9ATN - chains A and B; structure by solution NMR.

== Chain A ==
Protein: Histone-lysine N-methyltransferase 2D
Organism: Homo sapiens
Notes: EC 2.1.1.364
UniProt: O14686 (KMT2D_HUMAN); numbering as in UniProt (aligned over 227-322)
Amino-acid sequence (100 residues; row label = number of the first residue in the row):
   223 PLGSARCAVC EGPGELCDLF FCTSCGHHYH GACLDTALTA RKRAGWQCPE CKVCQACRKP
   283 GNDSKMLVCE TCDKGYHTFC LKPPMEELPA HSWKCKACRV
Unresolved in the structure: 223-224
Differences from the reference sequence: expression tag (223-226)
Ion coordination: Zn2+ site 1: Cys-229, Cys-232, His-252, Cys-255; Zn2+ site 2: Cys-244, Cys-247, Cys-270, Cys-273; Zn2+ site 3: Cys-276, Cys-279, His-299, Cys-302; Zn2+ site 4: Cys-291, Cys-294, Cys-317, Cys-320
Curated features (UniProtKB/Swiss-Prot):
  - zinc finger: Cys-229 to Lys-274 (RING-type 1), Cys-273 (PHD-type 3), Cys-276 to Arg-321 (RING-type 2)
From the paper describing this entry:
  - mutagenesis - L256K: decreased stability
  - mutagenesis - K274E: abolished binding to Polycomb group protein ASXL2 (chain B)
  - mutagenesis - S286A (Kd 0.8 uM), S314A (Kd 0.8 uM): unchanged binding to Polycomb group protein ASXL2 (chain B)
  - disease-associated variants - E272K, E292K: decreased binding to Polycomb group protein ASXL2 (chain B)
  - disease-associated variants - K274E: abolished binding to Polycomb group protein ASXL2 (chain B)
  - Zn2+ coordination: Cys-276, Cys-294
  - disease-associated variants - C276Y, C294R: decreased stability (proposed by the authors, not directly observed)

== Chain B ==
Protein: Polycomb group protein ASXL2
Organism: Homo sapiens
UniProt: Q76L83 (ASXL2_HUMAN); numbering as in UniProt (aligned over 652-670)
Amino-acid sequence (19 residues; each row starts with the number of its first residue):
   652 TGARTLADIK AKAQLVKAQ
From the paper describing this entry:
  - disease-associated variants - R655I (16-fold): decreased binding to Histone-lysine N-methyltransferase 2D (chain A)

== Interface between chain A and chain B ==
Pairs across the interface - 28 pairs, chain A then chain B:
  Val-231(A) / Val-667(B)
  Val-231(A) / Lys-668(B)
  Ala-254(A) / Lys-663(B)
  Cys-255(A) / Lys-663(B)
  Leu-256(A) / Ile-660(B)
  Leu-256(A) / Ala-664(B)
  Asp-257(A) / Arg-655(B)
  Asp-257(A) / Ile-660(B)
  Asp-257(A) / Lys-663(B)
  Pro-271(A) / Ile-660(B)
  Pro-271(A) / Lys-661(B)
  Lys-274(A) / Leu-657(B)
  Lys-274(A) / Lys-661(B)
  Asp-285(A) / Leu-657(B)
  Asp-285(A) / Ala-658(B)
  Asp-285(A) / Lys-661(B)
  Ser-286(A) / Ala-658(B)
  Met-288(A) / Leu-657(B)
  Leu-289(A) / Thr-656(B)
  Val-290(A) / Thr-656(B)
  Val-290(A) / Leu-657(B)
  Glu-292(A) / Arg-655(B)
  Glu-292(A) / Thr-656(B)
  Ala-312(A) / Gly-653(B)
  His-313(A) / Thr-652(B)
  His-313(A) / Gly-653(B)
  Ser-314(A) / Thr-652(B)
  Lys-316(A) / Thr-656(B)
Other interface residues (no listed pair), chain A (20 interface residues in all): Ala-230, Glu-272, Leu-310
Other interface residues (no listed pair), chain B (13 interface residues in all): Ala-654
The authors on this interface:
  - specific contacts: Ala-254(A)/Lys-663(B) (backbone contact), Asp-285(A)/Lys-661(B), Arg-655(B)/Asp-257(A) (hydrogen bond), Arg-655(B)/Glu-292(A) (hydrogen bond), Thr-656(B)/Val-290(A) (backbone contact), Lys-663(B)/Asp-257(A), Lys-668(B)/Glu-272(A)
  - interface residues, chain A: Asp-257(A), Glu-272(A), Val-290(A), Glu-292(A)
  - hot spots on chain A (mutagenesis) - V290K: abolished binding to Polycomb group protein ASXL2 (chain B)
  - hot spots on chain A (mutagenesis) - D257K (40 fold), E272K (40 fold), E292K (14-fold): decreased binding to Polycomb group protein ASXL2 (chain B)
  - interface residues, chain B: Thr-652(B), Arg-655(B), Thr-656(B), Leu-657(B), Ile-660(B), Lys-663(B), Ala-664(B), Lys-668(B)
  - hot spots on chain B (mutagenesis) - R655I (16-fold), I660E (Kd 1.1 mM): decreased binding to Histone-lysine N-methyltransferase 2D (chain A)

== Summary ==
20 residues of chain A and 13 residues of chain B are in contact. The authors report backbone contacts between
Ala-254(A) and Lys-663(B) and Thr-656(B) and Val-290(A); contacts between Asp-285(A) and Lys-661(B),
Lys-663(B) and Asp-257(A) and Lys-668(B) and Glu-272(A); hydrogen bonds between Arg-655(B) and Asp-257(A) and
Arg-655(B) and Glu-292(A). From the paper: L256K, C276Y and C294R of chain A reduce stability; interface
residues Asp-257(A), Glu-272(A) and Thr-652(B) among others; 12 substitutions were tested in all.
Here chain A is Histone-lysine N-methyltransferase 2D and chain B is Polycomb group protein ASXL2, both from
Homo sapiens. Entry 9ATN (NMR structure of the MLL4 PHD2/3 fingers in complex with ASXL2) was determined by
solution NMR.
